Entry 3OJ7 (X-ray diffraction, 1.40 A resolution); this record covers chain A.

Chain A:
Name: Putative histidine triad family protein
From: Entamoeba histolytica
UniProtKB: C4LYI2 (C4LYI2_ENTHI); residues 1-113 here = UniProt positions 1-113
Sequence (117 residues; numbered -3 to 113; the number before each row is that of its first residue; numbers below 1 keep their minus sign (Gly-3 is residue -3)):
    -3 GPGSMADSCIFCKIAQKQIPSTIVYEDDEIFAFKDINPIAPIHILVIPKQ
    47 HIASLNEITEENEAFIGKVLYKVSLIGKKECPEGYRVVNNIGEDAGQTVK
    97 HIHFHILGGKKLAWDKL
Unresolved in the structure: -3 to 4
Construct notes: expression tag (-3 to 0)
Metal / ion sites: Zn2+: Cys5, Cys8, His47, His97
UniProt features mapped onto this chain:
  - motif: His97 to His101 (Histidine triad motif)
  - active site: His99 (Tele-AMP-histidine intermediate)
  - binding site (Zn(2+)): Cys5, Cys8, His47, His97
  - binding site (AMP): Asp31, Asn86, Gly92, Thr94, His99, His101

In short:
The Zn2+ site is built by Cys5, Cys8, His47 and His97. Curated annotation (UniProt) lists active-site residue
His99, 4 Zn2+-binding residues and 6 AMP-binding residues.
Chain A is Putative histidine triad family protein (Entamoeba histolytica); the structure, Crystal structure
of a histidine triad family protein from entamoeba histolytica, bound to sulfate, was determined by X-ray
diffraction (same publication as 3OXK and 3OMF).
